Entry 8I9P (electron microscopy, 3.00 A resolution); this record covers chains C1 and LN of the 33 polymer chains in the assembly.

== Chain C1 ==
Molecule: 3341-nt RNA strand
Source organism: Chaetomium thermophilum
Sequence (3341 nucleotides; each row starts with the number of its first residue):
     1 GGUUGACCUCGGAUCAGGUAGGAGGACCCGCUGAACUUAAGCAUAUCAAU
    51 AAGCGGAGGAAAAGAAACCAACAGGGAUUGCCCUAGUAACGGCGAGUGAA
   101 GCGGCAACAGCUCAAAUUUGAAAGCUGGCUUCGGCCCGCGUUGUAAUUUG
   151 GAGAGGAUGCUUUGGGCGAGGCUCCUUCUGAGUUCCCUGGAACGGGACGC
   201 CACAGAGGGUGAGAGCCCCGUAUAGUUGGAAGCCAAGCCUGUGUAAAGCU
   251 CCUUCGACGAGUCGAGUAGUUUGGGAAUGCUGCUCAAAAUGGGAGGUAAA
   301 UUUCUUCUAAAGCUAAAUACCGGCCAGAGACCGAUAGCGCACAAGUAGAG
   351 UGAUCGAAAGAUGAAAAGCACUUUGAAAAGAGGGUUAAAUAGCACGUGAA
   401 AUUGUUGAAAGGGAAGCGCUUGUGACCAGACUUGCGCCCGGCGGAUCAUC
   451 CGGUGUUCUCACCGGUGCACUCCGCCGGGCUCAGGCCAGCAUCGGUUCUG
   501 GCGGGGGGAUAAAGGCCCAGGGAAUGUGGCUCCUCCGGGAGUGUUAUAGC
   551 CCUGGGUGUAAUACCCUCGCCGGGACCGAGGACCGCGCUCUGCAAGGAUG
   601 CUGGCGUAAUGGUCACCAGCGACCCGUCUUGAAACACGGACCAAGGAGUC
   651 AAGGUUUUGCGCGAGUGUUUGGGUGUAAAACCCGCACGCGUAAUGAAAGU
   701 GAACGUAGGUGAGAGCUUCGGCGCAUCAUCGACCGAUCCUGAUGUAUUCG
   751 GAUGGAUUUGAGUAGGAGCGUUAAGCCUUGGACCCGAAAGAUGGUGAACU
   801 AUGCUUGGAUAGGGUGAAGCCAGAGGAAACUCUGGUGGAGGCUCGCAGCG
   851 GUUCUGACGUGCAAAUCGAUCGUCAAAUCUGAGCAUGGGGGCGAAAGACU
   901 AAUCGAACCAUCUAGUAGCUGGUUACCGCCGAAGUUUCCCUCAGGAUAGC
   951 AGUGUCGACCUUCAGUUUUAUGAGGUAAAGCGAAUGAUUAGGGACUCGGG
  1001 GGCGAUUUUUAGCCUUCAUCCAUUCUCAAACUUUAAAUAUGUAAGAAGCC
  1051 CUUGUUACUUAACUGAACGUGGGCAUUCGAAUGUAUCGACACUAGUGGGC
  1101 CAUUUUUGGUAAGCAGAACUGGCGAUGCGGGAUGAACCGAACGCGGGGUU
  1151 AAGGUGCCGGAGUGGACGCUCAUCAGACACCACAAAAGGCGUUAGUACAU
  1201 CUUGACAGCAGGACGGUGGCCAUGGAAGUCGGAAUCCGCUAAGGACUGUG
  1251 UAACAACUCACCUGCCGAAUGUACUAGCCCUGAAAAUGGAUGGCGCUCAA
  1301 GCGUCCCACCCAUACCCCGCCCUCAGGGUAGAAACGAUGCCCUGAGGAGU
  1351 AGGCGGCCGUGGAGGUCAGUGACGAAGCCUAGGGCGUGAGCCCGGGUCGA
  1401 ACGGCCUCUAGUGCAGAUCUUGGUGGUAGUAGCAAAUACUUCAAUGAGAA
  1451 CUUGAAGGACCGAAGUGGGGAAAGGUUCCAUGUGAACAGCGGUUGGACAU
  1501 GGGUUAGUCGAUCCUAAGCCAUAGGGAAGUUCCGUUUCAAAGGGGCACUC
  1551 GUGCCCCGUGUGGCGAAAGGGAAGCCGGUUAAUAUUCCGGCACCUGGAUG
  1601 UGGGUUUUGCGCGGCAACGCAACUGAACGCGGAGACGACGGCGGGGGCCC
  1651 CGGGCAGAGUUCUCUUUUCUUCUUAACGGUCUAUCACCCUGGAAACAGUU
  1701 UGUCUGGAGAUAGGGUUUAAUGGCCGGAAGAGCCCGACACUUCUGUCGGG
  1751 UCCGGUGCGCUCUCGACGUCCCUUGAAAAUCCGCGGGAGGGAAUAAUUCU
  1801 CACGCCAGGUCGUACUCAUAACCGCAGCAGGUCCCCAAGGUGAACAGCCU
  1851 CUGGUUGAUAGAACAAUGUAGAUAAGGGAAGUCGGCAAAAUAGAUCCGUA
  1901 ACUUCGGGAAAAGGAUUGGCUCUAAGGGUUGGGCACGUUGGGCUUUGGGC
  1951 GGACGCCCUGGGAGCAGAGGGCCUCUAGCCGGGCAACCGGCCGGCGGCCC
  2001 UCAGCACCCGGGGUUGAAGCCCUUAGCAGGCUUCGGCCGUCCGGCGUGCG
  2051 GUUAACAACCAACUUAGAACUGGUACGGACAGGGGGAAUCUGACUGUCUA
  2101 AUUAAAACAUAGCAUUGCGAUGGCCAGAAAGUGGUGUUGACGCAAUGUGA
  2151 UUUCUGCCCAGUGCUCUGAAUGUCAAAGUGAAGAAAUUCAACCAAGCGCG
  2201 GGUAAACGGCGGGAGUAACUAUGACUCUCUUAAGGUAGCCAAAUGCCUCG
  2251 UCAUCUAAUUAGUGACGCGCAUGAAUGGAUUAACGAGAUUCCCACUGUCC
  2301 CUAUCUACUAUCUAGCGAAACCACAGCCAAGGGAACGGGCUUGGCAAAAU
  2351 CAGCGGGGAAAGAAGACCCUGUUGAGCUUGACUCUAGUUUGACAUUGUGA
  2401 AAAGACAUAGGAGGUGUAGAAUAGGUGGGAGCUUCGGCGCCAGUGAAAUA
  2451 CCACUACUCCUAUUGUUUUUUUACUUAUUCAAUGAAGCGGGGCUGGACUU
  2501 GCGUCCAACUUCUGGAGUUAAGGUCCUUCGCGGGCCGACCCGGGUUGAAG
  2551 ACAUUGUCAGGUGGGGAGUUUGGCUGGGGCGGCACAUCUGUUAAACCAUA
  2601 ACGCAGGUGUCCUAAGGGGGGCUCAUGGAGAACAGAAAUCUCCAGUAGAA
  2651 CAAAAGGGUAAAAGUCCCCUUGAUUUUGAUUUUCAGUGUGAAUACAAACC
  2701 AUGAAAGUGUGGCCUAUCGAUCCUUUAGUCCCUCGAAAUUUGAGGCUAGA
  2751 GGUGCCAGAAAAGUUACCACAGGGAUAACUGGCUUGUGGCGGCCAAGCGU
  2801 UCAUAGCGACGUCGCUUUUUGAUCCUUCGAUGUCGGCUCUUCCUAUCAUA
  2851 CCGAAGCAGAAUUCGGUAAGCGUUGGAUUGUUCACCCACUAAUAGGGAAC
  2901 GUGAGCUGGGUUUAGACCGUCGUGAGACAGGUUAGUUUUACCCUACUGAU
  2951 GAACUCGUCGCAAUGGUAAUUCAGCUUAGUACGAGAGGAACCGCUGAUUC
  3001 AGAUAAUUGGUUUUUGCGGUUGUCCGACCGGGCAGUGCCGCGAAGCUACC
  3051 AUCUGCUGGAUAAUGGCUGAACGCCUCUAAGUCAGAAUCCAUGCCAGAAC
  3101 GCGACGAUACUACCCGCACGUUGUAGACGUAUAAGAAUAGGCUCCGGCCU
  3151 CGUAUCCUAGCAGGCGAUUCCUCCGCCGGCCUCGAAGUGGCCGUCGGUAA
  3201 UUCGCGUAUUGCAAUUUAGACACGCGCGGGAUCAAAUCCUUUGCAGACGA
  3251 CUUAGAUGUGCGAAAGGGUCCUGUAAGCAGUAGAGUAGCCUUGUUGUUAC
  3301 GAUCUGCUGAGGGUAAGCCCUCCUUCGCCUAGAUUUCCCAG
Not modelled in the structure: 1-2, 694-706, 800-905, 987-1028, 1179-1290, 1438-2309, 2327-3111, 3121-3123, 3215-3217, 3239-3330, 3338-3341

== Chain LN ==
Molecule: Ribosomal protein L15
Source organism: Chaetomium thermophilum
UniProtKB: G0RZ88 (G0RZ88_CHATD); residue numbers follow UniProt; this construct covers 1-203
Sequence (203 residues; numbered 1 to 203; the number before each row is that of its first residue):
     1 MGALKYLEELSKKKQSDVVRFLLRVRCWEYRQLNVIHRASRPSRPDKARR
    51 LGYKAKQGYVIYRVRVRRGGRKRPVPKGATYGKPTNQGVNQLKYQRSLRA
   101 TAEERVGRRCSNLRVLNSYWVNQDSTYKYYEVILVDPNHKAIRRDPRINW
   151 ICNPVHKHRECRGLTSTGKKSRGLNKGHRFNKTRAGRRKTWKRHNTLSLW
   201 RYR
Not modelled in the structure: 1, 72-90

== How chain C1 and chain LN interact ==
Contacting residue pairs (184; chain C1 residue first):
  U9(C1) with Ser40(LN), hydrogen bond to the phosphate; Arg41(LN), salt bridge to the phosphate
  G18(C1) with Asn112(LN), base contact; Asn138(LN), sugar contact
  U19(C1) with Asn112(LN), sugar contact; Asn138(LN), sugar contact
  A20(C1) with Ser111(LN), sugar contact
  C28(C1) with Lys192(LN), salt bridge to the phosphate
  C29(C1) with Arg162(LN), hydrogen bond to the sugar; Arg172(LN), hydrogen bond to the phosphate; Lys189(LN), phosphate contact
  G30(C1) with Arg96(LN), hydrogen bond to the sugar; Arg172(LN), salt bridge to the phosphate; Gly186(LN), phosphate contact; Arg188(LN), salt bridge to the phosphate
  C31(C1) with Tyr94(LN), sugar contact; Arg96(LN), sugar contact; Arg187(LN), salt bridge to the phosphate; Arg188(LN), salt bridge to the phosphate
  U32(C1) with Arg71(LN), phosphate contact; Tyr94(LN), phosphate contact; Gln95(LN), hydrogen bond to the phosphate; Arg188(LN), base contact
  G33(C1) with Arg71(LN), salt bridge to the phosphate; Leu92(LN), phosphate contact
  A49(C1) with Arg187(LN), base contact; Trp191(LN), hydrogen bond to the phosphate
  U50(C1) with Trp191(LN), sugar contact
  G55(C1) with Cys161(LN), hydrogen bond to the base; Arg162(LN), base contact
  G56(C1) with Lys157(LN), hydrogen bond to the sugar; His158(LN), phosphate contact; Cys161(LN), sugar contact; Arg162(LN), hydrogen bond to the sugar
  A57(C1) with Pro154(LN), hydrogen bond to the sugar; Val155(LN), sugar contact; Lys157(LN), phosphate contact; His158(LN), phosphate contact
  G58(C1) with Pro154(LN), phosphate contact; Lys157(LN), salt bridge to the phosphate
  A61(C1) with Val155(LN), sugar contact; Lys189(LN), hydrogen bond to the base
  A62(C1) with Val155(LN), phosphate contact; Arg162(LN), salt bridge to the phosphate; Leu164(LN), phosphate contact; Arg172(LN), hydrogen bond to the phosphate; Lys189(LN), base contact
  A63(C1) with Leu164(LN), phosphate contact; Arg172(LN), salt bridge to the phosphate; Leu174(LN), phosphate contact; Arg184(LN), sugar contact
  G64(C1) with Leu174(LN), phosphate contact; Lys176(LN), phosphate contact
  A65(C1) with Lys176(LN), salt bridge to the phosphate
  A66(C1) with Lys176(LN), sugar contact
  C68(C1) with Lys176(LN), sugar contact; Gly177(LN), phosphate contact
  C69(C1) with Gly177(LN), phosphate contact; His178(LN), salt bridge to the phosphate
  A77(C1) with Lys176(LN), hydrogen bond to the sugar
  U78(C1) with Lys176(LN), phosphate contact
  U79(C1) with Arg184(LN), phosphate contact; Ala185(LN), phosphate contact; Lys189(LN), hydrogen bond to the phosphate
  G80(C1) with Lys189(LN), salt bridge to the phosphate; Arg193(LN), salt bridge to the phosphate
  C81(C1) with Arg193(LN), phosphate contact; Trp200(LN), sugar contact
  C82(C1) with Ser198(LN), phosphate contact; Trp200(LN), hydrogen bond to the phosphate
  A99(C1) with Lys182(LN), sugar contact; His194(LN), salt bridge to the phosphate
  A100(C1) with Asn181(LN), sugar contact; Arg193(LN), salt bridge to the phosphate; His194(LN), salt bridge to the phosphate
  U112(C1) with Arg147(LN), sugar contact
  C113(C1) with Arg147(LN), salt bridge to the phosphate
  A114(C1) with Arg49(LN), salt bridge to the phosphate; Arg50(LN), sugar contact
  A115(C1) with Leu4(LN), phosphate contact; Lys5(LN), sugar contact; Arg49(LN), salt bridge to the phosphate
  A116(C1) with Gly2(LN), hydrogen bond to the phosphate
  U117(C1) with Gly2(LN), hydrogen bond to the phosphate
  C125(C1) with Ala141(LN), sugar contact; Arg144(LN), hydrogen bond to the phosphate
  U126(C1) with Gln57(LN), sugar contact; His139(LN), sugar contact; Lys140(LN), phosphate contact; Ala141(LN), sugar contact; Arg144(LN), salt bridge to the phosphate
  G127(C1) with Lys140(LN), phosphate contact
  C139(C1) with Gln57(LN), hydrogen bond to the sugar
  G140(C1) with Ala55(LN), sugar contact
  U142(C1) with Arg41(LN), hydrogen bond to the base
  G143(C1) with Arg49(LN), hydrogen bond to the sugar; Ala55(LN), sugar contact
  U144(C1) with Arg49(LN), salt bridge to the phosphate; Lys54(LN), salt bridge to the phosphate; Ala55(LN), hydrogen bond to the phosphate; Lys56(LN), hydrogen bond to the phosphate
  A145(C1) with Lys54(LN), salt bridge to the phosphate; Lys56(LN), salt bridge to the phosphate; Asp145(LN), phosphate contact
  A146(C1) with Arg147(LN), salt bridge to the phosphate
  A257(C1) with Lys5(LN), sugar contact
  C258(C1) with Lys5(LN), salt bridge to the phosphate
  G259(C1) with Glu8(LN), sugar contact; Arg50(LN), hydrogen bond to the base
  A260(C1) with Glu8(LN), phosphate contact; Ser11(LN), hydrogen bond to the sugar; Lys12(LN), base contact; Lys14(LN), hydrogen bond to the sugar; Lys47(LN), salt bridge to the phosphate; Arg50(LN), salt bridge to the phosphate
  G261(C1) with Lys14(LN), salt bridge to the phosphate; Gln15(LN), hydrogen bond to the base; Arg44(LN), salt bridge to the phosphate; Lys47(LN), salt bridge to the phosphate; Trp120(LN), base contact; Gln123(LN), base contact
  C263(C1) with Lys170(LN), salt bridge to the phosphate
  A268(C1) with Gln91(LN), hydrogen bond to the sugar; Lys93(LN), hydrogen bond to the sugar
  G269(C1) with Gln91(LN), hydrogen bond to the sugar; Leu92(LN), sugar contact; Lys93(LN), sugar contact; Gln95(LN), hydrogen bond to the base
  U270(C1) with Gln95(LN), sugar contact
  U272(C1) with Lys182(LN), sugar contact
  G273(C1) with Asn181(LN), hydrogen bond to the base; Lys182(LN), base contact
  G274(C1) with His178(LN), hydrogen bond to the base; Asn181(LN), base contact; Lys182(LN), base contact
  A276(C1) with Arg179(LN), hydrogen bond to the sugar
  A277(C1) with Arg179(LN), salt bridge to the phosphate
  U278(C1) with Arg179(LN), hydrogen bond to the sugar
  G279(C1) with Arg179(LN), salt bridge to the phosphate; Phe180(LN), phosphate contact
  C280(C1) with Gln95(LN), hydrogen bond to the base; Lys170(LN), salt bridge to the phosphate; Ser171(LN), phosphate contact
  U281(C1) with Lys93(LN), base contact; Tyr94(LN), hydrogen bond to the sugar; Gln95(LN), sugar contact; Arg96(LN), phosphate contact; Ser97(LN), phosphate contact; Lys170(LN), phosphate contact; Ser171(LN), hydrogen bond to the phosphate
  G282(C1) with Gly69(LN), sugar contact; Gly70(LN), hydrogen bond to the sugar; Lys93(LN), base contact; Ser97(LN), phosphate contact; Leu98(LN), hydrogen bond to the phosphate
  C283(C1) with Arg68(LN), salt bridge to the phosphate; Gly69(LN), phosphate contact; Leu98(LN), phosphate contact; Lys128(LN), salt bridge to the phosphate
  U284(C1) with Arg68(LN), salt bridge to the phosphate
  A286(C1) with Gln15(LN), hydrogen bond to the phosphate
  A288(C1) with Lys13(LN), salt bridge to the phosphate
  A289(C1) with Lys12(LN), base contact
  A294(C1) with Arg179(LN), hydrogen bond to the phosphate
  G295(C1) with Arg179(LN), salt bridge to the phosphate
  A311(C1) with Lys47(LN), salt bridge to the phosphate; Arg50(LN), sugar contact; Leu51(LN), sugar contact; Asn117(LN), hydrogen bond to the sugar; Ser166(LN), hydrogen bond to the phosphate
  G312(C1) with Trp150(LN), sugar contact; Arg159(LN), phosphate contact; Ser166(LN), phosphate contact; Lys169(LN), salt bridge to the phosphate
  C313(C1) with Trp150(LN), sugar contact; Arg159(LN), salt bridge to the phosphate; Lys169(LN), salt bridge to the phosphate
  U314(C1) with His156(LN), salt bridge to the phosphate
  A651(C1) with Leu199(LN), sugar contact
  A652(C1) with Leu199(LN), sugar contact; Arg203(LN), salt bridge to the phosphate
  U669(C1) with Tyr202(LN), stacking on the base
  U670(C1) with Trp200(LN), phosphate contact
  A679(C1) with Arg201(LN), salt bridge to the phosphate
Also at the interface, not in a pair above, chain C1 (96 interface residues in all): C8, C10, C27, A48, G101, G138, U141, A287, A310, G671, A678, A680, U771
Also at the interface, not in a pair above, chain LN (88 interface residues in all): Arg38, Thr165, Gly173, Thr183

== In short ==
The interface between chain C1 and chain LN involves 96 residues on one side and 88 on the other; the contacts
include 44 hydrogen bonds, 48 salt bridges and 1 aromatic stacking contact. Polar pairs include
G55(C1)-Cys161(LN), A61(C1)-Lys189(LN) and U142(C1)-Arg41(LN).
Chain C1 is a 3341-nt RNA strand and chain LN is Ribosomal protein L15, both from Chaetomium thermophilum; the
structure, Cryo-EM structure of a Chaetomium thermophilum pre-60S ribosomal subunit - State Mak16, was
determined by electron microscopy, deposited together with 8I9T, 8I9V, 8I9W, 8I9X, 8I9Y, 8I9Z and 8IA0.
